8DV6 - chains A and C of the 6 polymer chains in the assembly; structure by X-ray diffraction, 3.38 A resolution.

== Chain A ==
Protein: Envelope protein E
Source organism: Zika virus ZIKV/Human/Cambodia/FSS13025/2010
UniProtKB: A0A384KMW4 (A0A384KMW4_ZIKV); residues 1-405 here correspond to UniProt positions 291-695 (UniProt number = residue number + 290)
Chain sequence (415 residues; each row starts with the number of its first residue):
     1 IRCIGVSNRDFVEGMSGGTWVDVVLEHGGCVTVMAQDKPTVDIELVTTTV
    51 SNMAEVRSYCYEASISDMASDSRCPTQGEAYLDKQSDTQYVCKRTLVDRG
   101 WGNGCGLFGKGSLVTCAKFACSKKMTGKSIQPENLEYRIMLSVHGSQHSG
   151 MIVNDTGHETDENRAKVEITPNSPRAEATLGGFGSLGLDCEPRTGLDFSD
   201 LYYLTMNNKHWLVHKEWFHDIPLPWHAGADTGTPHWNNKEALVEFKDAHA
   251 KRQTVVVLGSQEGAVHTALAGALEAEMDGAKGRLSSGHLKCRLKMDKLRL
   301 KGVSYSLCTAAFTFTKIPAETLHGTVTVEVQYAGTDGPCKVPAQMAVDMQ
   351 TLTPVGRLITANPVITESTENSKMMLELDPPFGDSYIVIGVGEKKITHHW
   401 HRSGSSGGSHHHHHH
Unresolved in the structure: 406-415
Construct notes: expression tag (406-415)
Cystine bridges: Cys3-Cys30, Cys60-Cys121, Cys74-Cys105, Cys92-Cys116, Cys190-Cys291, Cys308-Cys339
What the authors report for this chain:
  - post-translational modification sites: Asn154

== Chain C ==
Protein: mAb Fab Heavy Chain
Source organism: Homo sapiens
Notes: antibody fragment or engineered binder
Chain sequence (240 residues; each row starts with the number of its first residue):
     1 RVHLVESGGGVVQPGRSLRLSCVASGFAFSNYHMHWVRQAPGKGLEWVAI
    51 IWDDGSDQYYADSVKGRFTISRDNSKNTLFLQMNRLRAEDTALYYCVGGS
   101 SAYNGDNGWREAASLDDWGQGTLVTVSSASTKGPSVFPLAPSSKSTSGGT
   151 AALGCLVKDYFPEPVTVSWNSGALTSGVHTFPAVLQSSGLYSLSSVVTVP
   201 SSSLGTQTYICNVNHKPSNTKVDKKVEPKSCDKTHHHHHH
Unresolved in the structure: 232-240
Cystine bridges: Cys22-Cys96, Cys155-Cys211

== Chain A / chain C interface ==
Contacting residue pairs (5):
  His158(A) - Ser75(C)
  Asp278(A) - Ile51(C)
  Asp278(A) - Gly55(C)
  Asp278(A) - Gln58(C)
  Asp278(A) - Ser71(C)
Other interface residues (no listed pair), chain A (6 interface residues in all): Asp155, Asn208, Met277, Arg283
Other interface residues (no listed pair), chain C (6 interface residues in all): Asp54
The authors on this interface:
  - hot spots on chain C (mutagenesis) - D57S/Q58A/K76S: decreased binding to Envelope protein E (chain A)

== Overview ==
Chain A and chain C each contribute 6 residues to their interface. The paper reports that D57S/Q58A/K76S of
chain C reduce binding to Envelope protein E (chain A); a modification site at Asn154(A).
Here chain A is Envelope protein E (Zika virus ZIKV/Human/Cambodia/FSS13025/2010) and chain C is mAb Fab Heavy
Chain (Homo sapiens). Entry 8DV6 (Zika virus envelope protein structure in complex with a potent Human mAb)
was determined by X-ray diffraction, deposited together with 7YAR.
